1O0P - chains A and B; structure by solution NMR.

== Chain A ==
Name: Splicing factor U2AF 65 kDa subunit
Organism: Homo sapiens
Notes: fragment: C-terminal RRM domain
UniProt: P26368 (U2AF2_HUMAN); residue numbers follow UniProt; this construct covers 372-475
Amino-acid sequence (104 residues; row label = number of the first residue in the row):
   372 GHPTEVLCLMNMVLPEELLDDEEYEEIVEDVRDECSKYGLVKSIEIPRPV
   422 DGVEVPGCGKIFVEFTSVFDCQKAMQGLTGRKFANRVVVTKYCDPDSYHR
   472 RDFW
UniProt features mapped onto this chain:
  - mutagenesis: Glu-387 to Glu-388 (Reduces interaction with SF1), Asp-391 to Glu-394 (Reduces interaction with SF1), Glu-396 to Glu-397 (No effect; Reduces interaction with SF1), Phe-454 (F454A: Reduces interaction with SF1)

== Chain B ==
Name: Splicing Factor SF1
Notes: fragment: N-terminal peptide
Amino-acid sequence (13 residues; numbered 13 to 25; the number before each row is that of its first residue):
    13 PSKKRKRSRWNQD

== How chain A and chain B interact ==
Contacting residue pairs - 26 pairs, chain A then chain B:
  Met-383(A) / Trp-22(B)
  Glu-393(A) / Lys-15(B)
  Glu-393(A) / Lys-16(B)
  Glu-396(A) / Lys-15(B)
  Glu-397(A) / Ser-14(B)
  Glu-397(A) / Lys-15(B)
  Glu-397(A) / Arg-17(B)
  Glu-400(A) / Pro-13(B)
  Glu-400(A) / Ser-14(B)
  Asp-401(A) / Ser-14(B)
  Asp-401(A) / Arg-19(B)
  Asp-401(A) / Arg-21(B)
  Glu-405(A) / Trp-22(B)
  Leu-449(A) / Trp-22(B)
  Gly-451(A) / Gln-24(B)
  Arg-452(A) / Trp-22(B)
  Arg-452(A) / Asn-23(B)
  Arg-452(A) / Gln-24(B)
  Arg-452(A) / Asp-25(B)
  Lys-453(A) / Arg-21(B)
  Lys-453(A) / Trp-22(B)
  Lys-453(A) / Asn-23(B)
  Phe-454(A) / Ser-20(B)
  Phe-454(A) / Arg-21(B)
  Phe-454(A) / Trp-22(B)
  Val-459(A) / Trp-22(B)
Also at the interface, not in a pair above, chain A (16 interface residues in all): Leu-380, Glu-394, Asp-404

== Summary ==
16 residues of chain A face 12 of chain B across their interface. Curated annotation (UniProt) lists 9
mutagenesis sites on chain A.
Here chain A is Splicing factor U2AF 65 kDa subunit (Homo sapiens) and chain B is Splicing Factor SF1. Entry
1O0P (Solution Structure of the third RNA Recognition Motif (RRM) of U2AF65 in complex with an N-terminal ...)
was determined by solution NMR (same publication as 1OPI).
